1TFY - chains H and B of the 6 polymer chains in the assembly; structure by X-ray diffraction, 3.20 A resolution.

# Chain H
Molecule: 14-nt RNA strand
Sequence (14 nucleotides; each row starts with the number of its first residue):
    61 GCGGAUAUCC GCAC

# Chain B
Name: tRNA nucleotidyltransferase
From: Archaeoglobus fulgidus
Notes: EC 2.7.7.25
UniProt: O28126 (CCA_ARCFU); residues 1-437 here = UniProt positions 1-437
Chain sequence (437 residues; row label = number of the first residue in the row):
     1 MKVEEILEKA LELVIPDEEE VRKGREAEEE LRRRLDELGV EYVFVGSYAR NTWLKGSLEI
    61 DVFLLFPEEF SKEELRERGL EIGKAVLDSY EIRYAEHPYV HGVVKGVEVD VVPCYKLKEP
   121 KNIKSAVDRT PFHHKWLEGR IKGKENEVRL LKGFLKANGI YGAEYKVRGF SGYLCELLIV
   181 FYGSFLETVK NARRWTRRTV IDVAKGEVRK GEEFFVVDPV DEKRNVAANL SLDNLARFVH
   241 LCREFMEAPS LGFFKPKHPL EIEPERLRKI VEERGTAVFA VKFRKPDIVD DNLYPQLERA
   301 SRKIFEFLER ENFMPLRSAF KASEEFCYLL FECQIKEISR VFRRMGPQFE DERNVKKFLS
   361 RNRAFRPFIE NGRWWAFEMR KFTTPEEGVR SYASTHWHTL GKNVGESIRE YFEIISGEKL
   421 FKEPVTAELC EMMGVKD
Bound ions: Mg2+: Ser47, Glu59, Asp61 (together with CTP)
Residues lining bound ligands: CTP (cytidine-5'-triphosphate): Gly46, Ser47, Arg50, Glu59, Asp61, Thr130, His133, Lys152, Tyr161, Ala163, Ser171, Gly172, Tyr173, Glu176, Arg224
UniProt features mapped onto this chain:
  - binding site (ATP): Ser47, Arg50, His133, Lys152, Tyr161
  - binding site (CTP): Ser47, Arg50, His133, Lys152, Tyr161
  - binding site (Mg(2+)): Glu59, Asp61, Asp110
  - mutagenesis: Arg50 (R50A: High decrease in both AMP and CMP incorporation), Asp110 (D110A: High decrease in both AMP and CMP incorporation), His133 (H133A: No decrease in both AMP and CMP incorporation), Arg299 to Arg302 (Does not affect the CCA tRNA nucleotidyltransferase activity, while the CCACCA tRNA nucleotidyltransferase activity is strongly reduced)
From the paper describing this entry:
  - binding site for the 14-nt RNA strand: Ala95, Glu96
  - binding site for CTP: His133, Arg224
  - specificity-determining residues: Arg224

# Interface between chain H and chain B
Residue-residue contacts - 26 pairs, chain H then chain B:
  G63(H) - Arg310(B)  salt bridge to the phosphate
  G63(H) - His396(B)  sugar contact
  G64(H) - Lys303(B)  phosphate contact
  G64(H) - Tyr392(B)  hydrogen bond to the phosphate
  G64(H) - His396(B)  salt bridge to the phosphate
  G64(H) - His398(B)  hydrogen bond to the sugar
  G64(H) - Thr399(B)  phosphate contact
  A65(H) - His398(B)  phosphate contact
  A65(H) - Thr399(B)  phosphate contact
  C72(H) - Arg129(B)  salt bridge to the phosphate
  C72(H) - Tyr165(B)  hydrogen bond to the base
  C72(H) - Arg224(B)  salt bridge to the phosphate
  C72(H) - Ala228(B)  sugar contact
  C72(H) - Asn229(B)  hydrogen bond to the sugar
  A73(H) - Ala163(B)  sugar contact
  A73(H) - Glu164(B)  phosphate contact
  A73(H) - Tyr165(B)  sugar contact
  A73(H) - Arg224(B)  salt bridge to the phosphate
  A73(H) - Asp291(B)  hydrogen bond to the sugar
  C74(H) - Asp61(B)  phosphate contact
  C74(H) - Phe63(B)  base contact
  C74(H) - Val112(B)  sugar contact
  C74(H) - Val127(B)  base contact
  C74(H) - Thr130(B)  hydrogen bond to the base
  C74(H) - Glu164(B)  phosphate contact
  C74(H) - Arg224(B)  base contact
Interface residues without a listed pair, chain H (8 interface residues in all): C62, G71
Interface residues without a listed pair, chain B (24 interface residues in all): Ala95, Tyr99, Asp110, Ala126, Asn292

# In short
8 residues of chain H face 24 of chain B across their interface; the contacts include 6 hydrogen bonds and 5
salt bridges. Polar pairs include C72(H)-Tyr165(B), C74(H)-Thr130(B) and G64(H)-His398(B). The paper reports a
binding site for the 14-nt RNA strand at Ala95(B) and Glu96(B); a binding site for CTP at His133(B) and
Arg224(B).
Here chain H is a 14-nt RNA strand and chain B is tRNA nucleotidyltransferase (Archaeoglobus fulgidus). Entry
1TFY (How CCA is added to the 3' end of immature tRNA without the use of an ...) was determined by X-ray
diffraction (same publication as 1SZ1).
